1GS6 - chain X; structure by X-ray diffraction, 2.20 A resolution.

# Chain X
Protein: Dissimilatory copper-containing nitrite reductase
From: Alcaligenes xylosoxidans
Notes: EC 1.7.99.3, 1.7.2.1
UniProt: O68601 (O68601_ALCXX); residues 1-336 here correspond to UniProt positions 25-360 (UniProt number = residue number + 24)
Chain sequence (336 residues; each row starts with the number of its first residue):
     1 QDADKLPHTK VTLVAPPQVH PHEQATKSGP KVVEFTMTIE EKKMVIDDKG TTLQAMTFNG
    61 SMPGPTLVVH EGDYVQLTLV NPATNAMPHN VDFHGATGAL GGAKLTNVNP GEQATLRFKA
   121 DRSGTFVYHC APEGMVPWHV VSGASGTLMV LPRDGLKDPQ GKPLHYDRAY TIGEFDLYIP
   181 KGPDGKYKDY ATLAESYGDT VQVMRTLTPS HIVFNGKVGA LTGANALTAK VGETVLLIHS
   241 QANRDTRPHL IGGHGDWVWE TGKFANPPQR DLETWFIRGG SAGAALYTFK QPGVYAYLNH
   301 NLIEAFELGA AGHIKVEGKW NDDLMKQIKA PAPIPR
Construct notes: engineered mutation Ala144 (Met168 in O68601)
Bound ions: Cu ion site 1: His89, Cys130, His139; Cu ion site 2: His94, His129, His300; Mg2+: Glu260, Arg278, Ser281
From the paper describing this entry:
  - Cu ion coordination: His89, His94, His129, Cys130, His139
  - Mg2+ coordination: Glu260, Arg278, Ser281
  - mutagenesis - M144A: decreased catalytic activity
  - catalytic residues: Asp92, His254 (proposed by the authors, not directly observed)

# Overview
His89, Cys130 and His139 coordinate Cu ion site 1. His94, His129 and His300 coordinate Cu ion site 2. From the
paper: catalytic residues Asp92 and His254; M144A reduces catalytic activity.
Chain X is Dissimilatory copper-containing nitrite reductase (Alcaligenes xylosoxidans); the structure,
Crystal structure of M144A mutant of Alcaligenes xylosoxidans Nitrite Reductase, was determined by X-ray
diffraction together with 1GS7 and 1GS8 from the same study.
